PDB entry 3N0B | X-ray diffraction, 2.30 A resolution | chains B and C of the 4 polymer chains in the assembly

[Chain B (and C)]
Molecule: Thymidylate synthase thyX
From: Thermotoga maritima
Notes: EC 2.1.1.148; fragment: tm0449; chain C of this document is another copy of the same molecule, construct and numbering; everything in this record applies to it too
UniProtKB: Q9WYT0 (THYX_THEMA); numbering as in UniProt (aligned over 1-220)
Chain sequence (232 residues; each row starts with the number of its first residue; numbers below 1 keep their minus sign (Met-11 is residue -11)):
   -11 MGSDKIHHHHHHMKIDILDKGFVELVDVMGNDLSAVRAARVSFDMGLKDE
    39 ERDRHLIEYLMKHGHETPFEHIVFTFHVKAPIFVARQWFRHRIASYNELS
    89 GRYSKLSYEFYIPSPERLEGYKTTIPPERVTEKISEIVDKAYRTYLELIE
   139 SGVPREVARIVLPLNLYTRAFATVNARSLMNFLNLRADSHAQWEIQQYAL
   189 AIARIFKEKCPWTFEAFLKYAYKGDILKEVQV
Disordered / not traced: -11 to 0 (chain C: -11 to 0, 33-36)
Differences from the reference sequence: expression tag (-11 to 0); engineered mutation Ala158 (Phe in Q9WYT0), Ala160 (Trp in Q9WYT0)
Curated features (UniProtKB/Swiss-Prot):
  - motif: Arg78 to Ser88 (ThyX motif)
  - active site: Arg174 (Involved in ionization of N3 of dUMP, leading to its activation)
  - binding site (FAD): Thr55, Arg78 to Ile81, Glu86, Asn163 to Arg165, Asn169
  - binding site (dUMP): Gln75 to Arg78, Glu86 to Arg90, Arg147, Arg174
  - mutagenesis: His53 (H53A: Shows 1.39% of wild-type activity), Ser88 (S88A/C: Still catalytically active although shows a large decrease in activity), Arg90 (R90A: Binds dUMP 670-fold weaker than wild-type), Glu144 (E144A: Shows 0.113% of wild-type activity; E144R: Shows 0.016% of wild-type activity), Arg174 (R174A: Still catalytically active although only shows 0.0008% of wild-type activity. Binds dUMP 7300-fold weaker than wild-type; R174K: Loss of catalytic activity)
Ligand contacts:
  - FAD (flavin-adenine dinucleotide), molecule 1: Ser30, Thr55, Glu58, Ile81, Asn163, Arg165, Ser166
  - FAD, molecule 2: Arg78, His79, Arg80, Ile81, Asn169, Leu173, Arg174, His178, Ala179
  - FAD, molecule 3: Ala82, Ser83, Tyr84, Asn85, Glu86, Ser88, Arg90, Tyr91
  - 2'-deoxyuridine 5'-monophosphate (UMP), molecule 1: Arg74, Gln75, Arg78, Arg174
  - 2'-deoxyuridine 5'-monophosphate (UMP), molecule 2: Phe77, Glu86, Leu87, Ser88, Gly89, Arg90, Arg147

[How chain B and chain C interact]
Contacting residue pairs (83):
  Ile70(B) - Arg74(C)
  Ile70(B) - Leu152(C)  hydrophobic
  Phe71(B) - Ile148(C)  hydrophobic
  Arg74(B) - Ile70(C)
  Arg74(B) - Arg74(C)
  Arg74(B) - Glu86(C)  salt bridge
  Gln75(B) - Arg90(C)
  Gln75(B) - Arg147(C)
  Phe77(B) - Arg78(C)
  Arg78(B) - Phe77(C)
  Arg78(B) - Tyr84(C)  hydrogen bond (side chain-backbone)
  Arg80(B) - Arg80(C)
  Arg80(B) - Ala82(C)  hydrogen bond (side chain-backbone)
  Arg80(B) - Ser83(C)
  Ala82(B) - Arg80(C)  hydrogen bond (backbone-side chain)
  Ser83(B) - Arg80(C)
  Tyr84(B) - Arg78(C)  hydrogen bond (backbone-side chain)
  Glu86(B) - Arg74(C)  salt bridge
  Arg90(B) - Gln75(C)
  Arg90(B) - His178(C)  hydrogen bond (side chain-backbone)
  Arg90(B) - Ala179(C)
  Arg90(B) - Gln180(C)
  Tyr99(B) - Ile148(C)  hydrophobic
  Pro101(B) - Ile148(C)
  Arg105(B) - Glu144(C)  salt bridge
  Arg105(B) - Val145(C)
  Leu106(B) - Val141(C)  hydrophobic
  Leu106(B) - Pro142(C)
  Thr111(B) - Ser139(C)
  Thr112(B) - Ser139(C)  hydrogen bond (backbone-backbone)
  Ile113(B) - Ser139(C)
  Val118(B) - Val141(C)  hydrophobic
  Lys121(B) - Thr132(C)
  Lys121(B) - Glu135(C)  salt bridge
  Ile122(B) - Val149(C)  hydrophobic
  Ile125(B) - Lys128(C)
  Ile125(B) - Ala129(C)  hydrophobic
  Ile125(B) - Thr132(C)
  Ile125(B) - Val149(C)  hydrophobic
  Lys128(B) - Lys128(C)
  Arg131(B) - Lys128(C)
  Thr132(B) - Ile125(C)
  Glu135(B) - Lys121(C)  salt bridge
  Leu136(B) - Ile122(C)  hydrophobic
  Ser139(B) - Thr111(C)
  Ser139(B) - Thr112(C)  hydrogen bond (backbone-backbone)
  Ser139(B) - Ile113(C)
  Gly140(B) - Thr111(C)
  Val141(B) - Leu106(C)  hydrophobic
  Val141(B) - Thr111(C)
  Val141(B) - Val118(C)  hydrophobic
  Pro142(B) - Tyr109(C)  hydrophobic
  Glu144(B) - Arg105(C)  salt bridge
  Glu144(B) - Gln180(C)  hydrogen bond (backbone-side chain)
  Val145(B) - Arg105(C)
  Arg147(B) - Phe71(C)
  Arg147(B) - Gln75(C)
  Arg147(B) - Leu152(C)
  Arg147(B) - Gln180(C)  hydrogen bond
  Ile148(B) - Phe71(C)  hydrophobic
  Ile148(B) - Pro101(C)  hydrophobic
  Ile148(B) - Pro151(C)
  Ile148(B) - Leu152(C)  hydrogen bond (backbone-backbone)
  Ile148(B) - Asn153(C)  hydrogen bond (backbone-backbone)
  Val149(B) - Ile122(C)  hydrophobic
  Val149(B) - Ile125(C)  hydrophobic
  Val149(B) - Pro151(C)
  Leu150(B) - Pro151(C)
  Leu150(B) - Leu152(C)  hydrogen bond (backbone-backbone)
  Pro151(B) - Ile148(C)
  Pro151(B) - Val149(C)
  Pro151(B) - Leu150(C)
  Pro151(B) - Pro151(C)  hydrophobic
  Leu152(B) - Arg147(C)
  Leu152(B) - Ile148(C)  hydrogen bond (backbone-backbone)
  Leu152(B) - Leu150(C)  hydrogen bond (backbone-backbone)
  Asn153(B) - Ile148(C)  hydrogen bond (backbone-backbone)
  His178(B) - Arg90(C)  hydrogen bond (backbone-side chain)
  His178(B) - Tyr91(C)
  Ala179(B) - Arg90(C)
  Gln180(B) - Arg90(C)
  Gln180(B) - Glu144(C)  hydrogen bond (side chain-backbone)
  Gln180(B) - Arg147(C)  hydrogen bond
Interface residues without a listed pair, chain B (52 interface residues in all): Asn85, Tyr91, Tyr109, Lys110, Ala129, Glu138, Thr156, Glu182
Interface residues without a listed pair, chain C (50 interface residues in all): Ala73, Asn85, Tyr99, Lys110, Leu136, Gly140, Trp181

[In short]
52 residues of chain B face 50 of chain C across their interface, with 18 hydrogen bonds and 6 salt bridges.
Polar contacts include Arg74(B)-Glu86(C), Arg105(B)-Glu144(C) and Lys121(B)-Glu135(C). Bound to chain B:
2'-deoxyuridine 5'-monophosphate and 3 copies of flavin-adenine dinucleotide.
Both chains are Thymidylate synthase thyX (Thermotoga maritima). Entry 3N0B (TM0449 mutant crystals grown in
loops/micromounts) was determined by X-ray diffraction (same publication as 3MZQ, 3MZR, 3N02, 3N03 and 3N0C).
